Entry 8K3Y (electron microscopy, 4.42 A resolution (low resolution: residue-level contacts below are approximate; hydrogen-bond / salt-bridge calls are withheld)); this record covers chains A and F of the 6 polymer chains in the assembly.

== Chain A ==
Name: Lon protease
Organism: Meiothermus taiwanensis
Notes: EC 3.4.21.53
UniProtKB: A0A059VAZ3 (A0A059VAZ3_9DEIN); residues 1-793 here = UniProt positions 1-793
Amino-acid sequence (799 residues; each row starts with the number of its first residue):
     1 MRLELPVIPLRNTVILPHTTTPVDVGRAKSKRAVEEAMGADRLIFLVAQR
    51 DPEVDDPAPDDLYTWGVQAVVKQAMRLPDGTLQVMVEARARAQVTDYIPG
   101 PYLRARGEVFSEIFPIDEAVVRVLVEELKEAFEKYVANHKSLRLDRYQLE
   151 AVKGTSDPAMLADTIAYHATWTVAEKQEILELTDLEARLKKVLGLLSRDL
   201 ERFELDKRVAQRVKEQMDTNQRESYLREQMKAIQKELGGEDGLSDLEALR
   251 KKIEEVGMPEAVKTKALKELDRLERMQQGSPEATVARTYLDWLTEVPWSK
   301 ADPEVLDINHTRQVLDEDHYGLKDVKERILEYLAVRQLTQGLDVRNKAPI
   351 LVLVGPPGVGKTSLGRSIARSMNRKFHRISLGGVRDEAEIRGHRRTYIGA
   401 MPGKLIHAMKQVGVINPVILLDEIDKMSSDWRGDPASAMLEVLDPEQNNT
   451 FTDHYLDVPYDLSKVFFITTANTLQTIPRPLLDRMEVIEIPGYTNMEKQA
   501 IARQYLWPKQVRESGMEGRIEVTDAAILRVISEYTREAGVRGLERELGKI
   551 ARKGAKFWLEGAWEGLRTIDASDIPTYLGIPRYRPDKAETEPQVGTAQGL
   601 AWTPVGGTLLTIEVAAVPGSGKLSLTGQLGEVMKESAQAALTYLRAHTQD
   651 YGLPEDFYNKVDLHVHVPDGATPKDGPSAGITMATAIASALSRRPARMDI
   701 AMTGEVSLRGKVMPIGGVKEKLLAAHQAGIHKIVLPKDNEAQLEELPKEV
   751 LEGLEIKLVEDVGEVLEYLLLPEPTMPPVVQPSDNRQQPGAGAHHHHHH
Disordered / not traced: 1, 775-799
Sequence notes: engineered mutation S224 (Tyr in A0A059VAZ3); expression tag (794-799)

== Chain F ==
Name: Lon protease
Organism: Meiothermus taiwanensis
Notes: EC 3.4.21.53
UniProtKB: A0A059VAZ3 (A0A059VAZ3_9DEIN); numbering as in UniProt (aligned over 242-793)
Amino-acid sequence (570 residues; numbered 224 to 793; the number before each row is that of its first residue):
   224 HHHHHHSSGENLYFQGHMGLSDLEALRKKIEEVGMPEAVKTKALKELDRL
   274 ERMQQGSPEATVARTYLDWLTEVPWSKADPEVLDINHTRQVLDEDHYGLK
   324 DVKERILEYLAVRQLTQGLDVRNKAPILVLVGPPGVGKTSLGRSIARSMN
   374 RKFHRISLGGVRDEAEIRGHRRTYIGAMPGKLIHAMKQVGVINPVILLDE
   424 IDKMSSDWRGDPASAMLEVLDPEQNNTFTDHYLDVPYDLSKVFFITTANT
   474 LQTIPRPLLDRMEVIEIPGYTNMEKQAIARQYLWPKQVRESGMEGRIEVT
   524 DAAILRVISEYTREAGVRGLERELGKIARKGAKFWLEGAWEGLRTIDASD
   574 IPTYLGIPRYRPDKAETEPQVGTAQGLAWTPVGGTLLTIKVAAVPGSGKL
   624 SLTGQLGEVMKESAQAALTYLRAHTQDYGLPEDFYNKVDLHVHVPDGATP
   674 KDGPSAGITMATAIASALSRRPARMDIAMTGEVSLRGKVMPIGGVKEKLL
   724 AAHQAGIHKIVLPKDNEAQLEELPKEVLEGLEIKLVEDVGEVLEYLLLPE
   774 PTMPPVVQPSDNRQQPGAGA
Disordered / not traced: 224-243, 775-793
Sequence notes: expression tag (224-241); engineered mutation K613 (Glu in A0A059VAZ3)

== How chain A and chain F interact ==
Residue-residue contacts (35; chain A residue first):
  K347(A) - K613(F)
  R391(A) - L625(F)
  R391(A) - T626(F)
  S429(A) - K622(F)
  W431(A) - K622(F)
  R432(A) - L623(F)
  G433(A) - K622(F)
  G433(A) - L623(F)
  D434(A) - K622(F)
  D434(A) - S624(F)
  D434(A) - D662(F)
  D434(A) - H664(F)
  A436(A) - H664(F)
  S437(A) - S624(F)
  S437(A) - T626(F)
  S437(A) - H664(F)
  A438(A) - T626(F)
  L440(A) - K613(F)
  E441(A) - T626(F)
  E441(A) - G627(F)
  E441(A) - H666(F)
  Q447(A) - K613(F)
  Q447(A) - H666(F)
  T450(A) - G627(F)
  T450(A) - Q628(F)
  T450(A) - P668(F)
  F451(A) - Q628(F)
  T452(A) - Q628(F)
  D453(A) - Q628(F)
  V458(A) - Q628(F)
  P459(A) - Q628(F)
  R479(A) - P618(F)
  P480(A) - V617(F)
  P480(A) - H664(F)
  R484(A) - K613(F)
Other interface residues (no listed pair), chain A (25 interface residues in all): D271, P435, D457
Other interface residues (no listed pair), chain F (16 interface residues in all): D430, A615

== Overview ==
The interface between chain A and chain F involves 25 residues on one side and 16 on the other.
Here chain A is Lon protease and chain F is Lon protease, both from Meiothermus taiwanensis. Entry 8K3Y (The
"5+1" heteromeric structure of Lon protease consisting of a spiral pentamer with Y224S mutation and ...) was
determined by electron microscopy, deposited together with 7YPK.
